Entry 5XM1 (X-ray diffraction, 3.45 A resolution); this record covers chains F and J of the 10 polymer chains in the assembly.

[Chain F]
Molecule: Histone H4
From: Mus musculus
UniProtKB: P62806 (H4_MOUSE); residues 0-102 here correspond to UniProt positions 1-103 (UniProt number = residue number + 1)
Sequence (106 residues; each row starts with the number of its first residue; numbers below 1 keep their minus sign (Gly-3 is residue -3)):
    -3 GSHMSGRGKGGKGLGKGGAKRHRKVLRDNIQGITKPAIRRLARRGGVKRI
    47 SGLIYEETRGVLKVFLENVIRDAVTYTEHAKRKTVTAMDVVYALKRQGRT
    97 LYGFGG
Disordered / not traced: -3 to 19
Sequence notes: expression tag (-3 to -1)
Swiss-Prot annotation at these positions:
  - DNA-binding region: Lys16 to Lys20
  - modified residue: Ser1 (N-acetylserine), Arg3 (Asymmetric dimethylarginine), Lys5 (N6-(2-hydroxyisobutyryl)lysine), Lys8 (N6-(2-hydroxyisobutyryl)lysine), Lys12 (N6-(2-hydroxyisobutyryl)lysine), Lys16 (N6-(2-hydroxyisobutyryl)lysine), Lys20 (N6,N6,N6-trimethyllysine), Lys31 (N6-(2-hydroxyisobutyryl)lysine), Lys44 (N6-(2-hydroxyisobutyryl)lysine), Ser47 (Phosphoserine), Tyr51 (Phosphotyrosine), Lys59 (N6-(2-hydroxyisobutyryl)lysine), Lys77 (N6-(2-hydroxyisobutyryl)lysine), Lys79 (N6-(2-hydroxyisobutyryl)lysine), Thr80 (Phosphothreonine), Tyr88 (Phosphotyrosine), Lys91 (N6-(2-hydroxyisobutyryl)lysine)
  - cross-link (Glycyl lysine isopeptide (Lys-Gly)): Lys12 (interchain with G-Cter in SUMO2), Lys20 (interchain with G-Cter in SUMO2), Lys31 (interchain with G-Cter in SUMO2), Lys59 (interchain with G-Cter in SUMO2), Lys79 (interchain with G-Cter in SUMO2), Lys91 (interchain with G-Cter in SUMO2)

[Chain J]
Molecule: 146-nt DNA strand
From: Homo sapiens
Sequence (146 nucleotides; row label = number of the first residue in the row):
   147 ATCAATATCCACCTGCAGATTCTACCAAAAGTGTATTTGGAAACTGCTCC
   197 ATCAAAAGGCATGTTCAGCTGAATTCAGCTGAACATGCCTTTTGATGGAG
   247 CAGTTTCCAAATACACTTTTGGTAGAATCTGCAGGTGGATATTGAT

[How chain F and chain J interact]
Residue-residue contacts (8):
  Thr30(F) with DA207(J), phosphate contact; DT208(J), phosphate contact
  Lys31(F) with DT208(J), phosphate contact
  Pro32(F) with DA207(J), phosphate contact; DT208(J), phosphate contact
  Arg36(F) with DA207(J), salt bridge to the phosphate
  Arg45(F) with DT216(J), hydrogen bond to the phosphate; DG217(J), sugar contact
Other interface residues (no listed pair), chain F (7 interface residues in all): Lys77, Thr80
Other interface residues (no listed pair), chain J (7 interface residues in all): DA187, DC196, DG214

[Overview]
Chain F and chain J each contribute 7 residues to their interface, with 1 hydrogen bond and 1 salt bridge.
Polar contacts include Arg45(F)-DT216(J) and Arg36(F)-DA207(J). Curated annotation (UniProt) lists a
DNA-binding region on chain F.
Chain F is Histone H4 (Mus musculus) and chain J is a 146-nt DNA strand (Homo sapiens); the structure, The
mouse nucleosome structure containing H2A, H2B type3-A, H3mm7, and H4, was determined by X-ray diffraction
together with 5XM0 from the same study.
